Entry 4FAS (X-ray diffraction, 2.10 A resolution); this record covers chains A and B of the 6 polymer chains in the assembly.

# Chain A (and B)
Molecule: Hydroxylamine oxidoreductase
Source organism: Nitrosomonas europaea
Notes: EC 1.7.3.4; chain B of this document is another copy of the same molecule, construct and numbering; everything in this record applies to it too
UniProt: Q50925 (HAO_NITEU); residues 1-546 here correspond to UniProt positions 25-570 (UniProt number = residue number + 24)
Amino-acid sequence (546 residues; each row starts with the number of its first residue):
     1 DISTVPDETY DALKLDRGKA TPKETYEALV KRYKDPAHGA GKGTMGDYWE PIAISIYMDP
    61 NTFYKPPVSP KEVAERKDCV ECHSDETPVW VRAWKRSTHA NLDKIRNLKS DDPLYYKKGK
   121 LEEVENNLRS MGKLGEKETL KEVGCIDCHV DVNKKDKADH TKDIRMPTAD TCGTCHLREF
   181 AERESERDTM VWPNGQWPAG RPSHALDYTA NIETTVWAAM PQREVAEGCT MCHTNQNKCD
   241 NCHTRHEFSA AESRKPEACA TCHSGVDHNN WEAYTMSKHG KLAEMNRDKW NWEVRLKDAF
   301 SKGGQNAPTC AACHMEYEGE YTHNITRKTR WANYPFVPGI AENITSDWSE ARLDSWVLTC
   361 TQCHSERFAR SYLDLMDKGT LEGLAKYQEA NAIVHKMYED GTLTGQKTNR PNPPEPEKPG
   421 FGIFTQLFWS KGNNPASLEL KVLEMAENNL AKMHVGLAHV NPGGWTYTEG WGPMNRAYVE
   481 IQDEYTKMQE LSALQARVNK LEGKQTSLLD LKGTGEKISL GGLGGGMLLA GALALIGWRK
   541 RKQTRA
Not modelled in the structure: 503-546
Covalent attachments: heme c (HEC) linked to C79, C82, C145, C148, C172, C175, C239, C242, C259, C262, C310, C313, C360, C363; Isoporphyrin containing Fe (ISW) linked to C229, C232, Y467
Bound ions: heme c Fe (7 sites), coordinated by H83, H99, H149, H160, H176, H204, H243, H246, H263, H279, H314, H323, H364, H459
Ligand contacts:
  - heme c (HEC), molecule 1: Y57, Y64, P67, S69, P70, A74, E75, D78, H83, E86, I146, H149, V150, A158, H160, I164, M166
  - heme c (HEC), molecule 2: Y57, P60, H83, T87, W90, V91, W94, H99, V143, G144, H149, M166, P167, K238, D240, R245, H246, F248
  - heme c (HEC), molecule 3: M58, V89, W90, M231, K238, D240, N241, T244, R245
  - heme c (HEC), molecule 4: T98, H99, L102, K117, K120, L121, V124, L128, L140, V143, V152, P167, T171, H176, H243, F248, S249, A250, A251
  - heme c (HEC), molecule 5: Y116, K117, K120, A169, H176, E179, F180, R183, H204, N235, H243, A250, S253, R254, R295, L296, A311, M315, Y321, H323
  - heme c (HEC), molecule 6: R201, P202, S203, H204, D207, A210, M231, H233, T234, N235, N241, S253, A258, H263, A311, H314, I325, T329, A332, N333
  - heme c (HEC), molecule 7: H263, N270, W271, Y274, H279, P308, T309, H314, K328, T329, R330, W331, A332, N333, W356, L373, M376, H454, A458, H459
  - heme c (HEC), molecule 8: K278, H279, L282, F300, N306, A307, P308, W356, T359, Q362, H364, F368, A369, Y372, L373, V460
  - heme c (HEC), molecule 9: H364, S365, F368
  - heme c (HEC), molecule 10: S365, E366, R367, F368
  - Isoporphyrin containing Fe (ISW; {3,3'-[(9S)-8,13-diethenyl-3,7,12,17-tetramethyl-9,10-dihydroporphyrin-2,18-diyl-kappa~4~N~21~,N~22~,N~23~,N~24~]dipropanoato(2-)}iron), molecule 1: W197, R201, P202, A210, N211, T214, W217, G228, H233, T261, H263, H268, A332, N333, Y334, F424, F428
  - Isoporphyrin containing Fe (ISW), molecule 2: P462, G463, T466

# Chain A / chain B interface
Contacting residue pairs - 123 pairs, chain A then chain B:
  M276(A) - A260(B)
  M276(A) - T261(B)  hydrogen bond (backbone-side chain)
  M276(A) - S264(B)
  M276(A) - W271(B)
  S277(A) - T261(B)
  K278(A) - N241(B)  hydrogen bond (side chain-backbone)
  K278(A) - A258(B)  hydrogen bond (side chain-backbone)
  K278(A) - T261(B)  hydrogen bond (backbone-side chain)
  K281(A) - E257(B)
  K281(A) - A260(B)
  K281(A) - T261(B)
  K281(A) - W271(B)
  L282(A) - T244(B)
  L282(A) - E252(B)
  E284(A) - E257(B)
  M285(A) - E252(B)
  M285(A) - K255(B)  hydrogen bond (backbone-side chain)
  M285(A) - E257(B)
  M285(A) - A258(B)
  D288(A) - D288(B)
  K289(A) - K255(B)
  F300(A) - V89(B)  hydrophobic
  F300(A) - R92(B)  hydrogen bond (backbone-side chain)
  S301(A) - R92(B)
  G304(A) - R96(B)  hydrogen bond (backbone-side chain)
  N306(A) - V89(B)
  N306(A) - R96(B)
  N306(A) - E247(B)  hydrogen bond
  T361(A) - E86(B)
  T361(A) - T87(B)
  T361(A) - P88(B)
  Q362(A) - T87(B)
  Q362(A) - P88(B)
  Q362(A) - V89(B)  hydrogen bond (backbone-backbone)
  Q362(A) - R92(B)
  C363(A) - T87(B)
  C363(A) - V89(B)  hydrophobic
  C363(A) - W90(B)  hydrogen bond (backbone-side chain)
  H364(A) - T87(B)
  H364(A) - W90(B)
  S365(A) - Y57(B)
  S365(A) - T87(B)
  R367(A) - I56(B)
  R367(A) - Y57(B)
  R367(A) - Y64(B)
  R367(A) - K65(B)  hydrogen bond (side chain-backbone)
  R367(A) - P66(B)
  R367(A) - P67(B)
  F368(A) - Y57(B)  hydrogen bond (backbone-side chain)
  F368(A) - R245(B)
  S371(A) - A53(B)
  S371(A) - I54(B)
  S371(A) - Y57(B)
  Y372(A) - I54(B)  hydrophobic
  L375(A) - I52(B)  hydrophobic
  L375(A) - I54(B)  hydrophobic
  L375(A) - E224(B)
  L375(A) - E227(B)
  K378(A) - E224(B)
  G379(A) - E224(B)
  E382(A) - Q222(B)
  E382(A) - R223(B)
  E382(A) - E224(B)
  E382(A) - V225(B)
  K386(A) - S430(B)  hydrogen bond (side chain-backbone)
  M453(A) - V225(B)  hydrophobic
  V460(A) - M231(B)  hydrophobic
  P462(A) - G228(B)
  P462(A) - M231(B)  hydrophobic
  P462(A) - C232(B)  hydrophobic
  P462(A) - T261(B)
  W465(A) - E224(B)  hydrogen bond (side chain-backbone)
  W465(A) - V225(B)
  W465(A) - G228(B)
  W465(A) - M231(B)  hydrophobic
  T466(A) - V225(B)
  T466(A) - G228(B)
  Y467(A) - V266(B)
  Y467(A) - D267(B)
  Y467(A) - F424(B)
  Y467(A) - F428(B)  hydrophobic
  T468(A) - G265(B)
  T468(A) - V266(B)  hydrogen bond (side chain-backbone)
  W471(A) - M220(B)
  W471(A) - Q222(B)
  W471(A) - V225(B)  hydrophobic
  W471(A) - F428(B)  hydrogen bond (side chain-backbone)
  N475(A) - Q426(B)  hydrogen bond (side chain-backbone)
  N475(A) - L427(B)
  N475(A) - W429(B)
  N475(A) - S430(B)  hydrogen bond
  R476(A) - L440(B)
  R476(A) - E444(B)  salt bridge
  Y478(A) - S430(B)
  Y478(A) - K431(B)
  Y478(A) - G432(B)  hydrogen bond (side chain-backbone)
  V479(A) - S430(B)
  V479(A) - P435(B)
  V479(A) - A436(B)
  V479(A) - S437(B)
  E480(A) - S437(B)
  Q482(A) - G432(B)
  Q482(A) - N433(B)  hydrogen bond (backbone-side chain)
  D483(A) - T404(B)
  D483(A) - N433(B)
  D483(A) - A436(B)
  D483(A) - S437(B)  hydrogen bond (side chain-backbone)
  T486(A) - T404(B)
  T486(A) - N433(B)  hydrogen bond
  K487(A) - T404(B)  hydrogen bond
  K487(A) - E484(B)  salt bridge
  K487(A) - M488(B)
  L491(A) - L491(B)  hydrophobic
  L494(A) - L494(B)  hydrophobic
  L494(A) - Q495(B)
  L494(A) - V498(B)  hydrophobic
  R497(A) - Q495(B)
  R497(A) - V498(B)
  R497(A) - N499(B)
  R497(A) - E502(B)  salt bridge
  V498(A) - V498(B)  hydrophobic
  L501(A) - L501(B)  hydrophobic
  L501(A) - E502(B)
Interface residues without a listed pair, chain A (54 interface residues in all): R287, Q305, D374, N461, E490
Interface residues without a listed pair, chain B (71 interface residues in all): C229, R287, G405, T408, L438, K441

# In short
Chain A and chain B form an interface of 54 and 71 residues respectively; the contacts include 23 hydrogen
bonds and 3 salt bridges. Polar contacts include R476(A)-E444(B), K487(A)-E484(B) and R497(A)-E502(B). Chain A
binds 3 copies of heme c.
Chain A and chain B are both Hydroxylamine oxidoreductase (Nitrosomonas europaea); the structure, Complex
crystal structure of hydroxylamine oxidoreductase and NE1300 from Nitrosomonas europaea, was determined by
X-ray diffraction.
